PDB entry 1TAS | X-ray diffraction, 2.80 A resolution | chains A and B

Chain A (and B):
Molecule: Aspartate aminotransferase
Source organism: Gallus gallus
Notes: EC 2.6.1.1; chain B of this document is another copy of the same molecule, construct and numbering; everything in this record applies to it too
UniProt: P00508 (AATM_CHICK); the construct has insertions or renumbered stretches relative to UniProt, so the offset changes along the chain: 3-64 = UniProt 23-84; 66-126 = UniProt 85-145; 133-152 = UniProt 148-167; 154-406 = UniProt 168-420; 1 more segments
Sequence (401 residues; row label = number of the first residue in the row; note: 7 numbers in that range are skipped by the numbering (no residue carries them; nothing is unmodelled there)):
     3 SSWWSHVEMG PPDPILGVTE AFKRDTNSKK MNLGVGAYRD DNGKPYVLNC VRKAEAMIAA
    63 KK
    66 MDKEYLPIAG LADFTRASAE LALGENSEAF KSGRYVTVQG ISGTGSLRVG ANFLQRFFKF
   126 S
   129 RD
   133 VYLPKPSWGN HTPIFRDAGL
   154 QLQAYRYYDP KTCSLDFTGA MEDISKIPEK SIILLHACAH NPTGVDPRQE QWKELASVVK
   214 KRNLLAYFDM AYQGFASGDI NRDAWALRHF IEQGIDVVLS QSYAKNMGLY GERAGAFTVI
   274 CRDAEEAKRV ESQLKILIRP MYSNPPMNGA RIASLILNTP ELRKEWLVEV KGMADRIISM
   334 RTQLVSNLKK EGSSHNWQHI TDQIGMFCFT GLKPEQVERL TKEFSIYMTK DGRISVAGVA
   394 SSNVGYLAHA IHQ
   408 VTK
Sequence notes: conflict P47 (Ser67 in P00508)
Ligand contacts:
  - PLA (2-[(3-hydroxy-2-methyl-5-phosphonooxymethyl-pyridin-4-ylmethyl)-amino]-2-methyl-succinic acid), molecule 1: I17, L18, G36, V37, G38, S107, G108, T109, L112, W140, H143, H189, N194, D222, A224, Y225, S255, A257, K258, R266, F360, R386
  - PLA, molecule 2: Y70, R292, Y295, S296
Curated features (UniProtKB/Swiss-Prot):
  - binding site (substrate): G38, W140, N194, R386
  - modified residue: K258 (N6-(pyridoxal phosphate)lysine)

Chain A / chain B interface:
Pairs across the interface (152; chain A residue first):
  W5(A) - F123(B)  hydrophobic
  W5(A) - N216(B)
  W5(A) - L217(B)
  W5(A) - L218(B)
  W5(A) - D249(B)  hydrogen bond (side chain-backbone)
  W6(A) - F118(B)  hydrophobic
  W6(A) - L119(B)  hydrophobic
  W6(A) - V272(B)
  W6(A) - I273(B)
  W6(A) - E279(B)
  W6(A) - R282(B)  hydrogen bond (backbone-side chain)
  W6(A) - V283(B)  hydrophobic
  S7(A) - E279(B)
  S7(A) - R282(B)  hydrogen bond (backbone-side chain)
  H8(A) - F122(B)
  H8(A) - K124(B)
  V9(A) - R282(B)  hydrogen bond (backbone-side chain)
  V9(A) - Q286(B)
  E10(A) - R282(B)
  E10(A) - S285(B)
  E10(A) - Q286(B)
  M11(A) - K281(B)
  M11(A) - R282(B)
  M11(A) - S285(B)
  G12(A) - S285(B)  hydrogen bond (backbone-side chain)
  G12(A) - Q286(B)
  G12(A) - I289(B)
  P13(A) - I289(B)
  D15(A) - R292(B)  salt bridge
  I17(A) - R292(B)
  L18(A) - I73(B)  hydrophobic
  L18(A) - N297(B)
  E22(A) - K288(B)  salt bridge
  V37(A) - Y70(B)  hydrophobic
  A39(A) - E69(B)
  R41(A) - E69(B)  salt bridge
  P47(A) - E69(B)
  V49(A) - K68(B)
  R54(A) - K64(B)
  R54(A) - M66(B)  hydrogen bond (side chain-backbone)
  E57(A) - K68(B)  salt bridge
  K64(A) - R54(B)
  M66(A) - R54(B)  hydrogen bond (backbone-side chain)
  D67(A) - P47(B)
  K68(A) - E57(B)  salt bridge
  K68(A) - G261(B)
  K68(A) - Y263(B)
  K68(A) - G264(B)  hydrogen bond (backbone-backbone)
  K68(A) - E265(B)  salt bridge
  E69(A) - A39(B)
  E69(A) - R41(B)  salt bridge
  E69(A) - P47(B)
  E69(A) - Y263(B)
  Y70(A) - V37(B)  hydrophobic
  Y70(A) - A257(B)
  Y70(A) - K258(B)
  Y70(A) - Y263(B)
  Y70(A) - R266(B)
  I73(A) - L18(B)  hydrophobic
  I106(A) - I106(B)  hydrophobic
  I106(A) - Y295(B)  hydrophobic
  T109(A) - R292(B)
  T109(A) - Y295(B)
  T109(A) - S296(B)
  G110(A) - M294(B)
  G110(A) - Y295(B)
  R113(A) - P293(B)  hydrogen bond (side chain-backbone)
  R113(A) - M294(B)
  F118(A) - W6(B)  hydrophobic
  L119(A) - W6(B)  hydrophobic
  R121(A) - D149(B)  salt bridge
  F122(A) - W6(B)
  F122(A) - H8(B)  hydrogen bond (backbone-side chain)
  F122(A) - V9(B)  hydrophobic
  F123(A) - W5(B)  hydrophobic
  F123(A) - W6(B)  hydrophobic
  K124(A) - H8(B)
  W140(A) - R292(B)
  N142(A) - R292(B)  hydrogen bond (side chain-backbone)
  N142(A) - P293(B)
  P145(A) - P293(B)  hydrophobic
  I146(A) - P293(B)
  D149(A) - R121(B)  salt bridge
  D149(A) - P293(B)
  K183(A) - W5(B)
  N216(A) - W5(B)
  L217(A) - W5(B)
  L218(A) - W5(B)
  D249(A) - W5(B)
  G261(A) - K68(B)
  Y263(A) - K68(B)
  Y263(A) - Y70(B)  hydrophobic
  G264(A) - K68(B)  hydrogen bond (backbone-backbone)
  G264(A) - E69(B)
  G264(A) - P298(B)
  G264(A) - P299(B)
  G264(A) - M300(B)  hydrogen bond (backbone-backbone)
  E265(A) - K68(B)  salt bridge
  E265(A) - N301(B)
  R266(A) - Y70(B)
  R266(A) - Y295(B)  hydrogen bond (side chain-backbone)
  R266(A) - S296(B)
  R266(A) - N297(B)  hydrogen bond (side chain-backbone)
  R266(A) - P298(B)
  R266(A) - P299(B)
  V272(A) - W6(B)
  R275(A) - S4(B)
  E279(A) - W6(B)
  E279(A) - S7(B)
  R282(A) - W6(B)  hydrogen bond (side chain-backbone)
  R282(A) - S7(B)  hydrogen bond (side chain-backbone)
  R282(A) - V9(B)  hydrogen bond (side chain-backbone)
  R282(A) - E10(B)
  V283(A) - W6(B)  hydrophobic
  S285(A) - E10(B)
  S285(A) - M11(B)
  S285(A) - G12(B)  hydrogen bond (side chain-backbone)
  Q286(A) - V9(B)
  Q286(A) - E10(B)
  Q286(A) - M11(B)
  Q286(A) - G12(B)  hydrogen bond (side chain-backbone)
  K288(A) - E22(B)  salt bridge
  R292(A) - D15(B)  salt bridge
  R292(A) - I17(B)
  R292(A) - L18(B)
  R292(A) - T109(B)
  R292(A) - N142(B)  hydrogen bond (backbone-side chain)
  P293(A) - R113(B)  hydrogen bond (backbone-side chain)
  P293(A) - N142(B)
  P293(A) - P145(B)  hydrophobic
  P293(A) - I146(B)
  P293(A) - D149(B)
  M294(A) - T109(B)
  M294(A) - G110(B)
  M294(A) - R113(B)
  Y295(A) - I106(B)  hydrophobic
  Y295(A) - T109(B)
  Y295(A) - G110(B)
  Y295(A) - R266(B)  hydrogen bond (backbone-side chain)
  S296(A) - L18(B)
  S296(A) - T109(B)
  S296(A) - R266(B)
  N297(A) - L18(B)
  N297(A) - R266(B)  hydrogen bond (backbone-side chain)
  P298(A) - G264(B)
  P298(A) - R266(B)
  P299(A) - G264(B)
  P299(A) - R266(B)
  P299(A) - P299(B)  hydrophobic
  M300(A) - G264(B)  hydrogen bond (backbone-backbone)
  M300(A) - E265(B)
  N301(A) - N301(B)
Also at the interface, not in a pair above, chain A (82 interface residues in all): S4, Y40, V53, F125, V251, A257, K258, L262, I273, C274, K281, I289
Also at the interface, not in a pair above, chain B (81 interface residues in all): P13, Y48, V49, V53, D67, F125, W140, K183, V251, L262, L290

Summary:
The interface between chain A and chain B involves 82 residues on one side and 81 on the other, with 25
hydrogen bonds and 12 salt bridges. Among the polar pairs are D15(A)-R292(B), E22(A)-K288(B) and
R41(A)-E69(B). Bound to chain A: compound PLA.
Chain A and chain B are both Aspartate aminotransferase (Gallus gallus); the structure, Crystalline
mitochondrial aspartate aminotransferase exists in only two conformations, was determined by X-ray
diffraction, deposited together with 1TAR and 1TAT.
